Entry 9MH1 (electron microscopy, 2.10 A resolution); this record covers chains A and D of the 18 polymer chains in the assembly.

[Chain A]
Molecule: Photosystem I P700 chlorophyll a apoprotein A1
Organism: Dunaliella tertiolecta
Notes: EC 1.97.1.12
Sequence (751 residues; numbered 1 to 751; the number before each row is that of its first residue):
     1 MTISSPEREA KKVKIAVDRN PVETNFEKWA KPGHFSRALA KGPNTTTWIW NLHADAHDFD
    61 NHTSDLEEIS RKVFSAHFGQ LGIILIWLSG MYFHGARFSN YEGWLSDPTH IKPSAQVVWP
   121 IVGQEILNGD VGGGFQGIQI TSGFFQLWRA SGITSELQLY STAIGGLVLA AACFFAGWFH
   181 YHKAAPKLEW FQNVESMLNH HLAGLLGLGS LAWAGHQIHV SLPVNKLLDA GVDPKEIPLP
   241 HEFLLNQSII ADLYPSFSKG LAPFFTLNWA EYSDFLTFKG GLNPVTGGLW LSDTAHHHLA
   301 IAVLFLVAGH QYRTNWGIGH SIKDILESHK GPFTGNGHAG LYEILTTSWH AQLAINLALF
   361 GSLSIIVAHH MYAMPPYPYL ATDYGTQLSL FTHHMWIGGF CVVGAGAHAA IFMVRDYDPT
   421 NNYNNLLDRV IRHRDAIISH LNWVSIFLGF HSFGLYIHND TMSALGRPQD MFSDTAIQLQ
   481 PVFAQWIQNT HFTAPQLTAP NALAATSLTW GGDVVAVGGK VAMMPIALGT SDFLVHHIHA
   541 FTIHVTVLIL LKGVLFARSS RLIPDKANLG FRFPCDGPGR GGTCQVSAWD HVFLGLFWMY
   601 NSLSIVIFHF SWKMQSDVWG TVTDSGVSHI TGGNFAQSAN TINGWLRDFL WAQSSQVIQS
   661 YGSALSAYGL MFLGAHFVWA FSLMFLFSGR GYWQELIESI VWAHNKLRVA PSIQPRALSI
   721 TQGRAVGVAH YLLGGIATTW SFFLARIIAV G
Unresolved in the structure: 1-11
Bound ions: chlorophyll a Mg (30 sites), coordinated by H53, H57, H77, Q80, Q116, Q124, H180, H182, H200, H219, H296, H297, H298, H310, H320, H329 and 14 more; 4Fe-4S cluster Fe: C575, C584 (shared with 2 residues of chain B); chlorophyll a isomer Mg near H676 (its only coordinating residue here)
Residues lining bound ligands:
  - beta-carotene (BCR), molecule 1: I83, I86, W87
  - beta-carotene (BCR), molecule 2: I84, W87, L88, G204, L205, L208, G209
  - beta-carotene (BCR), molecule 3: L85, T162, G165, G166, L169, L208, L211, A212
  - beta-carotene (BCR), molecule 4: W119, P120, I121
  - beta-carotene (BCR), molecule 5: L211, L261, F264, L299, V303, L306, V307, H310, I318
  - beta-carotene (BCR), molecule 6: F264, W269, V303
  - beta-carotene (BCR), molecule 7: L341, L345, A351, A354, I355, A409, F412
  - beta-carotene (BCR), molecule 8: A354, A358, S362, V402, A405, G406, A409, V547, L550, L551, V554
  - beta-carotene (BCR), molecule 9: M671, G674, A675, F677, V678, L733, I736, A737, W740
  - beta-carotene (BCR), molecule 10: W693, L696, I697
  - chlorophyll a isomer (CL0): F453, Y456, V535, I538, F541, T542, Y600, N601, S604, I605, F608, I642, W645, L646, L650, S654, I658, F672, H676, W679, Y731, G734, G735, T738, T739, F742
  - chlorophyll a (CLA), molecule 1: V13, K14, I15, W190, N193, S196, H200, T314, N315, W316
  - chlorophyll a (CLA), molecule 2: I15, V17, F74, F78, A172, F175, A176, F179, H180, A184, P186, W190
  - chlorophyll a (CLA), molecule 3: V22, E23, T24, N25, F26, E27, K28, W29, H34, K72, S75, G79, F174, G177, W178, Y181, H182
  - chlorophyll a (CLA), molecule 4: W29, P32, I49, W50, L52, H53
  - chlorophyll a (CLA), molecule 5: W29, P32, H34, F35, L52, H53, A56, H57, F59, H62, A76, G79, Q80, I83
  - chlorophyll a (CLA), molecule 6: T46, I49, W50, I697, I700, V701, H704, V709, P711, I713, P715, R716, L718
  - chlorophyll a (CLA), molecule 7: W50, F677, V678, F681, F685, L718, Q722, A725, V726, A729, H730, L733
  - chlorophyll a (CLA), molecule 8: H53, A54, A56, H57, D58, H350, L353, L357, F400, C401, V403, G404, A407, H408, I411, R415, F571, R572, W589, L596, L733
  - chlorophyll a (CLA), molecule 9: H57, F59, V73, A76, H77, Q80, L81, I84, L85, L88, W349, H350, Q352, L353, N356, L357, F360
  - chlorophyll a (CLA), molecule 10: H57, Q80, I83, I84, W87, F360, I397, F400, C401
  - chlorophyll a (CLA), molecule 11: L66, S70, H77, L188, F191, Q192, V194, M197, L198, H201, L202, L205, I322, L326, Y342, L345, T346, T347, S348, W349, Q352, I355, N356, L359, F360
  - chlorophyll a (CLA), molecule 12: F74, H77, F78, L81, L169, C173, W190, F191, N193, S196, M197, H200, H201, G204, L205
  - chlorophyll a (CLA), molecule 13: I83, Q116, V117, V118, W119, I121, V122, Q124, L127, I138, A667, L670, M671
  - chlorophyll a (CLA), molecule 14: I86, W87, S89, G90, M91, F93, H94, F98, Q116, V117, W119, L167
  - chlorophyll a (CLA), molecule 15: W87, M91, T141, S142, F144, S389, L390, T392, H393, W396, I397, F400, M671, I736, T739, W740, L744
  - chlorophyll a (CLA), molecule 16: W87, L88, S142, G143, F144, L147, L205, L206, F360, L363, S364, V367, M371, Y377, L390, H393, H394, I397
  - chlorophyll a (CLA), molecule 17: M91, H94, A115, Q116, I138, Q139, I140, T141, S142, A667, Y668, W740, L744
  - chlorophyll a (CLA), molecule 18: Y92, S151, G152, I153, T154, Q158, S161, T162, G209, A212, W213, G215, H216, H219, V220, P240, H241, L244
  - chlorophyll a (CLA), molecule 19: L147, A150, L205, L206, G209, S210, W213, Q217, T294, H297, H298, I301, F305, L363, I366, V367, H370, M371, P376, Y377
  - chlorophyll a (CLA), molecule 20: L157, Q158, S161, L239, H241, L244, L245
  - chlorophyll a (CLA), molecule 21: V168, A171, A172, F175
  - chlorophyll a (CLA), molecule 22: L198, L202, L206, L304, F305, V307, A308, Q311, Y312, I322, I325, L326, L359, L427, V430, V554, L555
  - chlorophyll a (CLA), molecule 23: N199, H200, A203, G204, L208, L306, G309, H310, Q311, Y312, T314, W316, I318
  - chlorophyll a (CLA), molecule 24: L211, A212, G215, I218, H219, L244, L245, Q247, F257, G260, L261, Y272, F275, L276, L299
  - chlorophyll a (CLA), molecule 25: F264, W269, A270, Y272, S273, L276, T277, F278, H296, L299, A300, V303, L304, V307, N501
  - chlorophyll a (CLA), molecule 26: F264, F265, L267
  - chlorophyll a (CLA), molecule 27: T277, F278, G280, G281, L289, D293, T294, H296, H297, A300, I301, L304, H370, M371, M374, P376, T506
  - chlorophyll a (CLA), molecule 28: F278, L497, T498, A499, P500, N501, A502
  - chlorophyll a (CLA), molecule 29: L304, L359, L363, I366, H369, H370, Y372, A373, M374, T506, S507, T509, W510
  - chlorophyll a (CLA), molecule 30: V307, H310, Q311, R313, I318, G319, H320
  - chlorophyll a (CLA), molecule 31: V307, Q311, H320, I325, S328, H329
  - chlorophyll a (CLA), molecule 32: S328, H329, K330, G331, P332, F333
  - chlorophyll a (CLA), molecule 33: F333, T334, L426, R429, V430, H433, I437, H440, L551
  - chlorophyll a (CLA), molecule 34: I365, I366, H369, M395, V402, I543, T546, V547, L550, M599, S602, L603
  - chlorophyll a (CLA), molecule 35: H369, Y372, F391, F483, A484, I487, Q488, W510, I526, L528, H536, H539, I543, V606, H609, F610, K613, M614
  - chlorophyll a (CLA), molecule 36: A436, H440, W443
  - chlorophyll a (CLA), molecule 37: I437, H440, L441, W443, V444, A540, I543, H544, V547, L551
  - chlorophyll a (CLA), molecule 38: S439, N442, W443, I446
  - chlorophyll a (CLA), molecule 39: N442, S445, I446, G449, F450, F453, G454, I457, F541, V545, L548, I549, L594, F597, W598
  - chlorophyll a (CLA), molecule 40: W443, I446, F447, F450, H451
  - chlorophyll a (CLA), molecule 41: V444, F447, L448, Q480, P481, V482, F483, A484, F533, H536, H537, A540, H544
  - chlorophyll a (CLA), molecule 42: F450, H451, G454, L455, I457, H458, T461, M462, L465, R467, D470, F472
  - chlorophyll a (CLA), molecule 43: F453, I457, D460, F541, F597, W598, Y600, N601, I642, L646, W679, Y731
  - chlorophyll a (CLA), molecule 44: T461, A464, L465
  - chlorophyll a (CLA), molecule 45: W486, I487, T490, H491, A494, P495, T498, A499, T506, W510
  - chlorophyll a (CLA), molecule 46: L646, L650, W651, W679
  - chlorophyll a (CLA), molecule 47: L670, M671, L673, G674, H676, F677, W679, A680, L683
  - chlorophyll a (CLA), molecule 48: F677, A680, F681, L683, M684, F687, Y692, W693, L696
  - chlorophyll a (CLA), molecule 49: I700, A703, H704, L707, V709
  - chlorophyll a (CLA), molecule 50: W702, A703, K706, L707
  - chlorophyll a / 1,2-dipalmitoyl-phosphatidyl-glycerole: I325, L326, H329, G331, P332, F333, T334, H338, L341, L345, L426, L427, V430
  - dodecyl-alpha-D-maltoside (LMU): E102, S155, E156, L157, Y160, S161, I164, G165
  - phylloquinone (PQN): W50, M684, F685, F687, S688, G689, W693, I697, R716, A717, L718, S719, G723
  - 4Fe-4S cluster (SF4): C575, G577, P578, C584, I720, R724

[Chain D]
Molecule: Photosystem I reaction center subunit II, chloroplastic
Organism: Dunaliella tertiolecta
Sequence (193 residues; numbered 1 to 193; the number before each row is that of its first residue):
     1 MQALRSTSAA SRASCRPSYE GRRAAFVVRA EAAPAAGAPP AAPKKKAPPP PWKQPELDPD
    61 TPSPIFGGST GGLLRKAQVE EFYVTTWESP KEQIFEMPTG GAAIMRKGPN LLKFARKEQC
   121 LALTTQLRTK FKMTPCFYRV YADGKVEYLH PKDGVYPEKV NAGRVGVNQN MRSIGENVDP
   181 IKVKFTGSQP FTI
Unresolved in the structure: 1-50

[Interface between chain A and chain D]
Contacting residue pairs (37):
  P419(A) - I94(D)
  P419(A) - E96(D)
  P419(A) - A102(D)
  T420(A) - I94(D)
  N422(A) - A102(D)
  Y423(A) - I65(D)
  Y423(A) - A102(D)
  Y423(A) - I104(D)  hydrophobic
  D428(A) - G101(D)
  D428(A) - A102(D)  hydrogen bond (side chain-backbone)
  I431(A) - G100(D)
  I431(A) - G101(D)
  R432(A) - F66(D)
  R432(A) - G67(D)
  R432(A) - G68(D)
  R432(A) - T70(D)  hydrogen bond (backbone-side chain)
  H433(A) - T70(D)
  D435(A) - T70(D)
  D435(A) - G71(D)
  R558(A) - E96(D)  salt bridge
  S559(A) - P98(D)  hydrogen bond (side chain-backbone)
  S560(A) - P98(D)
  R561(A) - T70(D)  hydrogen bond (side chain-backbone)
  R561(A) - G71(D)
  R561(A) - G72(D)  hydrogen bond (side chain-backbone)
  R561(A) - L74(D)
  R561(A) - R116(D)  hydrogen bond (backbone-side chain)
  R561(A) - Q119(D)
  L562(A) - R116(D)  hydrogen bond (backbone-side chain)
  L562(A) - E118(D)
  P564(A) - P98(D)
  P564(A) - E118(D)
  P564(A) - Q119(D)
  P564(A) - A122(D)  hydrophobic
  D565(A) - A122(D)
  R580(A) - R116(D)
  R580(A) - E118(D)  salt bridge
Other interface residues (no listed pair), chain A (21 interface residues in all): R434, A436, I563, D576
Other interface residues (no listed pair), chain D (22 interface residues in all): F95, M97, T99

[Summary]
21 residues of chain A face 22 of chain D across their interface; the contacts include 7 hydrogen bonds and 2
salt bridges. Polar contacts include R558(A)-E96(D), R580(A)-E118(D) and D428(A)-A102(D).
Here chain A is Photosystem I P700 chlorophyll a apoprotein A1 and chain D is Photosystem I reaction center
subunit II, chloroplastic, both from Dunaliella tertiolecta. Entry 9MH1 (Dunaliella tertiolecta PSI-LHCI
supercomplex) was determined by electron microscopy, deposited together with 9MGW, 9MGZ and 9MH0.
